PDB entry 8UB7 | electron microscopy, 3.20 A resolution | chains A and H of the 9 polymer chains in the assembly

# Chain A
Protein: Reverse transcriptase
From: Bordetella phage BPP-1
UniProt: Q775D8 (Q775D8_BPBPP); residues 1-328 here = UniProt positions 1-328
Sequence (328 residues; numbered 1 to 328; the number before each row is that of its first residue):
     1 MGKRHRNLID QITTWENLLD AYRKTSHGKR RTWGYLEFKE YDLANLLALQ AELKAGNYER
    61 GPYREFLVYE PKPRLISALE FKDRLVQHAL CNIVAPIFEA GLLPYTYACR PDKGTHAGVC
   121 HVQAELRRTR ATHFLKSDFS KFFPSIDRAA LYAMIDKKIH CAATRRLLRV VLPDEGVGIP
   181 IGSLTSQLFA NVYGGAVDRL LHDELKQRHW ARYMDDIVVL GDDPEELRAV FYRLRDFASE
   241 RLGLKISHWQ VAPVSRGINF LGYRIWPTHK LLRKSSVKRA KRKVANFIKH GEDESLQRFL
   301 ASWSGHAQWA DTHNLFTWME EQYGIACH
Bound ions: Mg2+: Asp-138, Phe-139, Asp-215 (together with 2'-deoxycytidine-5'-triphosphate)
Ligand contacts: 2'-deoxycytidine-5'-triphosphate (DCP): Pro-71, Lys-72, Arg-74, Asp-138, Phe-139, Ser-140, Lys-141, Phe-142, Phe-143, Ile-181, Gln-187, Met-214, Asp-215, Asp-216, Ser-247

# Chain H
Molecule: Diversity-generating retroelement (DGR) RNA TR
Sequence (36 nucleotides; each row starts with the number of its first residue):
    99 CGCUGCUGCG CGGCGACUGU GCCCAUCACC UUCUUG
Unresolved in the structure: 99-116, 130-134

# Chain A / chain H interface
Residue-residue contacts - 23 pairs, chain A then chain H:
  Lys-29(A) with G117(H), salt bridge to the phosphate; U118(H), salt bridge to the phosphate
  Phe-66(A) with G117(H), sugar contact
  Ile-76(A) with G117(H), base contact
  Ala-78(A) with G117(H), sugar contact
  Arg-84(A) with G117(H), phosphate contact; U118(H), salt bridge to the phosphate
  His-88(A) with G119(H), salt bridge to the phosphate
  Cys-109(A) with G119(H), sugar contact
  Gly-114(A) with C120(H), sugar contact
  His-116(A) with C121(H), sugar contact
  Ile-181(A) with G117(H), base contact
  Gly-182(A) with G117(H), hydrogen bond to the sugar; U118(H), sugar contact
  Ser-183(A) with U118(H), sugar contact
  Leu-184(A) with U118(H), sugar contact
  Gln-187(A) with U118(H), sugar contact
  Arg-298(A) with A123(H), hydrogen bond to the base
  Ala-301(A) with C122(H), hydrogen bond to the sugar; A123(H), sugar contact
  Ser-302(A) with C122(H), sugar contact
  Gly-305(A) with C122(H), sugar contact
  Gln-308(A) with C122(H), sugar contact
Other interface residues (no listed pair), chain A (23 interface residues in all): Ser-77, Lys-113, Thr-115, Tyr-213
Other interface residues (no listed pair), chain H (8 interface residues in all): U124

# Summary
23 residues of chain A and 8 residues of chain H are in contact, with 3 hydrogen bonds and 4 salt bridges.
Among the polar pairs are Arg-298(A)/A123(H), Gly-182(A)/G117(H) and Ala-301(A)/C122(H). Bound to chain A:
2'-deoxycytidine-5'-triphosphate.
Chain A is Reverse transcriptase (Bordetella phage BPP-1) and chain H is Diversity-generating retroelement
(DGR) RNA TR; the structure, Diversity-generating retroelement (DGR) ribonucleoprotein reverse transcriptase -
Active state (N-occupied), was determined by electron microscopy together with 8UB8, 8UB9, 8UBA, 8UBB, 8UBC,
8UBD, 8UBE and 8UBF from the same study.
